PDB entry 8B4H | electron microscopy, 3.35 A resolution | chains A and H of the 8 polymer chains in the assembly

== Chain A ==
Name: Putative transposase for insertion sequence element IS5376
Organism: Geobacillus stearothermophilus
UniProt: Q45618 (TRA6_GEOSE); residue numbers follow UniProt; this construct covers 1-400
Sequence (406 residues; each row starts with the number of its first residue):
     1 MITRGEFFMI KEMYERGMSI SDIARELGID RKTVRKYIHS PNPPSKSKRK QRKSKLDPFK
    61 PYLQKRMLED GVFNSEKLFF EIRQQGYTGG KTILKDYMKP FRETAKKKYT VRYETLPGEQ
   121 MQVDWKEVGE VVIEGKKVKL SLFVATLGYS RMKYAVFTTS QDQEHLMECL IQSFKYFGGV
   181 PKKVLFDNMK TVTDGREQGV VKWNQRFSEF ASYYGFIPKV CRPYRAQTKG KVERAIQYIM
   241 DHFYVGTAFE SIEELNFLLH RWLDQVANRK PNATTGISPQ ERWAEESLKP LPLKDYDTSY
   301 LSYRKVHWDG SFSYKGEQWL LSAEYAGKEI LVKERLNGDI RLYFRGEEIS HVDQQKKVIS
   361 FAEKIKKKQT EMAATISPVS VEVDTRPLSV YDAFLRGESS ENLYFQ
Disordered / not traced: 359-406
Sequence notes: cloning artifact (401-406)
Curated features (UniProtKB/Swiss-Prot):
  - DNA-binding region: Ile-20 to His-39 (H-T-H motif)
Bound ions: Mg2+: Asp-124 (shared with 1 residue of chain F)
What the authors report for this chain:
  - catalytic residues: Asp-124, Asp-187, Glu-233
  - Mg2+ coordination: Asp-124, Glu-233
  - conformationally variable residues (order/disorder transition): Arg-225 to Thr-228
  - binding site for DNA (57-MER) / right IS21 transposon end (insertion sequence IS5376): Tyr-113, Gln-369
  - binding site for DNA (57-MER) / right IS21 transposon end (insertion sequence IS5376): Lys-32, Thr-92, Lys-95
  - mutagenesis - D124A, D187A, E233A: abolished catalytic activity
  - mutagenesis - Q369A: decreased catalytic activity

== Chain H ==
Molecule: DNA (55-MER) / right IS21 transposon end (insertion sequence IS5376)
Sequence (55 nucleotides; row label = number of the first residue in the row):
     1 CCTTCTGGGG AATTTTAAAC CGGCGATTTT GGGGAAAAAA TAATCGGCCT TGACA
Bound ions: Mg2+: DA55 (shared with 1 residue of chain B)

== Interface between chain A and chain H ==
Residue-residue contacts - 32 pairs, chain A then chain H:
  Ser-19(A) / DT30(H)  phosphate contact
  Ile-20(A) / DT30(H)  hydrogen bond to the phosphate
  Ile-20(A) / DG31(H)  phosphate contact
  Ser-21(A) / DT29(H)  sugar contact
  Ser-21(A) / DT30(H)  hydrogen bond to the phosphate
  Arg-25(A) / DT29(H)  salt bridge to the phosphate
  Arg-31(A) / DT30(H)  base contact
  Arg-31(A) / DG31(H)  base contact
  Arg-31(A) / DG32(H)  base contact
  Lys-32(A) / DG33(H)  hydrogen bond to the base
  Lys-32(A) / DG34(H)  hydrogen bond to the base
  Arg-35(A) / DT30(H)  sugar contact
  Arg-35(A) / DG31(H)  salt bridge to the phosphate
  Lys-46(A) / DT41(H)  phosphate contact
  Lys-48(A) / DA42(H)  phosphate contact
  Arg-49(A) / DT41(H)  sugar contact
  Arg-49(A) / DA42(H)  hydrogen bond to the phosphate
  Gln-51(A) / DA43(H)  phosphate contact
  Arg-52(A) / DA42(H)  hydrogen bond to the sugar
  Arg-52(A) / DA43(H)  hydrogen bond to the phosphate
  Lys-53(A) / DA43(H)  sugar contact
  Ser-54(A) / DT44(H)  phosphate contact
  Lys-55(A) / DT44(H)  hydrogen bond to the phosphate
  Lys-55(A) / DC45(H)  salt bridge to the phosphate
  Thr-88(A) / DC45(H)  phosphate contact
  Gly-89(A) / DC45(H)  phosphate contact
  Gly-90(A) / DC45(H)  hydrogen bond to the phosphate
  Thr-92(A) / DC45(H)  base contact
  Thr-92(A) / DG46(H)  hydrogen bond to the base
  Thr-92(A) / DG47(H)  base contact
  Ile-93(A) / DT44(H)  phosphate contact
  Ile-93(A) / DC45(H)  phosphate contact
Also at the interface, not in a pair above, chain A (26 interface residues in all): Met-1, Ser-47, Lys-50, Leu-56, Tyr-87, Lys-95
Also at the interface, not in a pair above, chain H (15 interface residues in all): DA39, DA40

== Summary ==
The interface between chain A and chain H involves 26 residues on one side and 15 on the other; the contacts
include 10 hydrogen bonds and 3 salt bridges. Polar contacts include Lys-32(A)/DG33(H), Lys-32(A)/DG34(H) and
Thr-92(A)/DG46(H). The paper reports catalytic residues Asp-124(A), Asp-187(A) and Glu-233(A); D124A, D187A
and E233A of chain A abolish catalytic activity.
Chain A is Putative transposase for insertion sequence element IS5376 (Geobacillus stearothermophilus) and
chain H is DNA (55-MER) / right IS21 transposon end (insertion sequence IS5376); the structure, IstA
transposase cleaved donor complex, was determined by electron microscopy.
